PDB entry 1PIV | X-ray diffraction, 2.90 A resolution | chains 1 and 4 of the 5 polymer chains in the assembly

[Chain 1]
Molecule: Poliovirus type 3 (subunit VP1)
Organism: Poliovirus type 3 (strains P3/LEON/37 AND P3/LEON 12A[1]B)
Reference sequence: P03302 (POLG_POL3L); residues 2-302 here correspond to UniProt positions 577-877 (UniProt number = residue number + 575)
Sequence (301 residues; row label = number of the first residue in the row):
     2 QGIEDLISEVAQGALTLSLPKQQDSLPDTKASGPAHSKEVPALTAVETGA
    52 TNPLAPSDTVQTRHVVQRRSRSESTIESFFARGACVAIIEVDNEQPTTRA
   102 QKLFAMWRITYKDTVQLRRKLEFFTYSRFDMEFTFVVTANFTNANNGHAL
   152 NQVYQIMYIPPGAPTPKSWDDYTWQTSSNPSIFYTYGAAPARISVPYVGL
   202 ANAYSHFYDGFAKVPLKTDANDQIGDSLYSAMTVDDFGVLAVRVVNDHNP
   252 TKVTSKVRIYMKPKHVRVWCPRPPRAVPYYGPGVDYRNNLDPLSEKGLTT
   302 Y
Disordered / not traced: 2-23
Residues lining bound ligands: compound iv (W71; 5-(7-(4-(4,5-dihydro-2-oxazolyl)phenoxy)heptyl)-3-methyl isoxazole): Ile-110, Tyr-112, Phe-130, Met-132, Phe-134, Phe-136, Ile-157, Tyr-159, Pro-181, Ser-182, Ile-183, Ile-194, Val-196, Val-199, Tyr-205, His-207, Phe-238, Leu-241

[Chain 4]
Molecule: Poliovirus type 3 (subunit VP4)
Organism: Poliovirus type 3 (strains P3/LEON/37 AND P3/LEON 12A[1]B)
Reference sequence: P03302 (POLG_POL3L); residues 2-69 here correspond to UniProt positions 1-68 (UniProt number = residue number - 1)
Sequence (68 residues; each row starts with the number of its first residue):
     2 GAQVSSQKVGAHENSNRAYGGSTINYTTINYYKDSASNAASKQDYSQDPS
    52 KFTEPLKDVLIKTAPALN
Disordered / not traced: 17-22

[Chain 1 / chain 4 interface]
Residue-residue contacts - 31 pairs, chain 1 then chain 4:
  Asp-25(1) / Lys-9(4)  salt bridge
  Glu-40(1) / Thr-64(4)
  Val-41(1) / Thr-64(4)  hydrogen bond (backbone-backbone)
  Pro-42(1) / Lys-63(4)
  Thr-45(1) / Ala-67(4)
  Ala-46(1) / Ala-67(4)
  Thr-49(1) / Leu-57(4)
  Ala-51(1) / Thr-54(4)
  Thr-52(1) / Thr-54(4)  hydrogen bond (backbone-backbone)
  Pro-54(1) / Glu-55(4)
  Pro-54(1) / Lys-63(4)
  Leu-55(1) / Lys-63(4)
  Asp-59(1) / Lys-63(4)  salt bridge
  Ser-71(1) / Lys-9(4)  hydrogen bond
  Thr-76(1) / Asp-45(4)
  Glu-78(1) / Ala-41(4)
  Glu-78(1) / Asp-45(4)
  Ala-82(1) / Lys-43(4)
  Asp-131(1) / Ala-37(4)
  Ser-195(1) / Ala-37(4)  hydrogen bond (side chain-backbone)
  Ser-195(1) / Ser-38(4)
  Val-196(1) / Ala-37(4)
  Pro-197(1) / Ala-37(4)
  Lys-265(1) / Ala-37(4)  hydrogen bond (side chain-backbone)
  Lys-265(1) / Ser-38(4)
  Lys-265(1) / Asn-39(4)  hydrogen bond (side chain-backbone)
  His-266(1) / Ser-36(4)
  His-266(1) / Ala-37(4)
  His-266(1) / Asn-39(4)  hydrogen bond (side chain-backbone)
  His-266(1) / Ala-40(4)  hydrogen bond (side chain-backbone)
  Pro-272(1) / Phe-53(4)
Interface residues without a listed pair, chain 1 (26 interface residues in all): Lys-39, Gly-50, Ser-73
Interface residues without a listed pair, chain 4 (18 interface residues in all): Pro-56, Leu-68

[In short]
The interface between chain 1 and chain 4 involves 26 residues on one side and 18 on the other; the contacts
include 8 hydrogen bonds and 2 salt bridges. Polar contacts include Asp-25(1)/Lys-9(4), Asp-59(1)/Lys-63(4)
and Ser-71(1)/Lys-9(4). Bound to chain 1: compound iv.
Here chain 1 is Poliovirus type 3 (subunit VP1) and chain 4 is Poliovirus type 3 (subunit VP4), both from
Poliovirus type 3 (strains P3/LEON/37 AND P3/LEON 12A[1]B). Entry 1PIV (Binding of the antiviral drug WIN51711
to the sabin strain of type 3 poliovirus: structural comparison ...) was determined by X-ray diffraction.
